PDB entry 6PCH | electron microscopy, 2.90 A resolution | chains I and N of the 7 polymer chains in the assembly

[Chain I]
Molecule: 23S ribosomal RNA
From: Escherichia coli
Sequence (2904 nucleotides; row label = number of the first residue in the row):
     1 GGUUAAGCGA CUAAGCGUAC ACGGUGGAUG CCCUGGCAGU CAGAGGCGAU GAAGGACGUG
    61 CUAAUCUGCG AUAAGCGUCG GUAAGGUGAU AUGAACCGUU AUAACCGGCG AUUUCCGAAU
   121 GGGGAAACCC AGUGUGUUUC GACACACUAU CAUUAACUGA AUCCAUAGGU UAAUGAGGCG
   181 AACCGGGGGA ACUGAAACAU CUAAGUACCC CGAGGAAAAG AAAUCAACCG AGAUUCCCCC
   241 AGUAGCGGCG AGCGAACGGG GAGCAGCCCA GAGCCUGAAU CAGUGUGUGU GUUAGUGGAA
   301 GCGUCUGGAA AGGCGCGCGA UACAGGGUGA CAGCCCCGUA CACAAAAAUG CACAUGCUGU
   361 GAGCUCGAUG AGUAGGGCGG GACACGUGGU AUCCUGUCUG AAUAUGGGGG GACCAUCCUC
   421 CAAGGCUAAA UACUCCUGAC UGACCGAUAG UGAACCAGUA CCGUGAGGGA AAGGCGAAAA
   481 GAACCCCGGC GAGGGGAGUG AAAAAGAACC UGAAACCGUG UACGUACAAG CAGUGGGAGC
   541 ACGCUUAGGC GUGUGACUGC GUACCUUUUG UAUAAUGGGU CAGCGACUUA UAUUCUGUAG
   601 CAAGGUUAAC CGAAUAGGGG AGCCGAAGGG AAACCGAGUC UUAACUGGGC GUUAAGUUGC
   661 AGGGUAUAGA CCCGAAACCC GGUGAUCUAG CCAUGGGCAG GUUGAAGGUU GGGUAACACU
   721 AACUGGAGGA CCGAACCGAC UAAUGUUGAA AAAUUAGCGG AUGACUUGUG GCUGGGGGUG
   781 AAAGGCCAAU CAAACCGGGA GAUAGCUGGU UCUCCCCGAA AGCUAUUUAG GUAGCGCCUC
   841 GUGAAUUCAU CUCCGGGGGU AGAGCACUGU UUCGGCAAGG GGGUCAUCCC GACUUACCAA
   901 CCCGAUGCAA ACUGCGAAUA CCGGAGAAUG UUAUCACGGG AGACACACGG CGGGUGCUAA
   961 CGUCCGUCGU GAAGAGGGAA ACAACCCAGA CCGCCAGCUA AGGUCCCAAA GUCAUGGUUA
  1021 AGUGGGAAAC GAUGUGGGAA GGCCCAGACA GCCAGGAUGU UGGCUUAGAA GCAGCCAUCA
  1081 UUUAAAGAAA GCGUAAUAGC UCACUGGUCG AGUCGGCCUG CGCGGAAGAU GUAACGGGGC
  1141 UAAACCAUGC ACCGAAGCUG CGGCAGCGAC GCUUAUGCGU UGUUGGGUAG GGGAGCGUUC
  1201 UGUAAGCCUG CGAAGGUGUG CUGUGAGGCA UGCUGGAGGU AUCAGAAGUG CGAAUGCUGA
  1261 CAUAAGUAAC GAUAAAGCGG GUGAAAAGCC CGCUCGCCGG AAGACCAAGG GUUCCUGUCC
  1321 AACGUUAAUC GGGGCAGGGU GAGUCGACCC CUAAGGCGAG GCCGAAAGGC GUAGUCGAUG
  1381 GGAAACAGGU UAAUAUUCCU GUACUUGGUG UUACUGCGAA GGGGGGACGG AGAAGGCUAU
  1441 GUUGGCCGGG CGACGGUUGU CCCGGUUUAA GCGUGUAGGC UGGUUUUCCA GGCAAAUCCG
  1501 GAAAAUCAAG GCUGAGGCGU GAUGACGAGG CACUACGGUG CUGAAGCAAC AAAUGCCCUG
  1561 CUUCCAGGAA AAGCCUCUAA GCAUCAGGUA ACAUCAAAUC GUACCCCAAA CCGACACAGG
  1621 UGGUCAGGUA GAGAAUACCA AGGCGCUUGA GAGAACUCGG GUGAAGGAAC UAGGCAAAAU
  1681 GGUGCCGUAA CUUCGGGAGA AGGCACGCUG AUAUGUAGGU GAGGUCCCUC GCGGAUGGAG
  1741 CUGAAAUCAG UCGAAGAUAC CAGCUGGCUG CAACUGUUUA UUAAAAACAC AGCACUGUGC
  1801 AAACACGAAA GUGGACGUAU ACGGUGUGAC GCCUGCCCGG UGCCGGAAGG UUAAUUGAUG
  1861 GGGUUAGCGC AAGCGAAGCU CUUGAUCGAA GCCCCGGUAA ACGGCGGCCG UAACXAUAAC
  1921 GGUCCUAAGG UAGCGAAAUU CCUUGUCGGG UAAGUUCCGA CXUGCACGAA UGGCGUAAUG
  1981 AUGGCCAGGC UGUCUCCACC CGAGACUCAG UGAAAUUGAA CUCGCUGUGA AGAUGCAGUG
  2041 UACCCGCGGC AAGACGGAAA GACCCCGUXA ACCUUUACUA UAGCUUGACA CUGAACAUUG
  2101 AGCCUUGAUG UGUAGGAUAG GUGGGAGGCU UUGAAGUGUG GACGCCAGUC UGCAUGGAGC
  2161 CGACCUUGAA AUACCACCCU UUAAUGUUUG AUGUUCUAAC GUUGACCCGU AAUCCGGGUU
  2221 GCGGACAGUG UCUGGUGGGU AGUUUGACUG GGGCGGUCUC CUCCUAAAGA GUAACGGAGG
  2281 AGCACGAAGG UUGGCUAAUC CUGGUCGGAC AUCAGGAGGU UAGUGCAAUG GCAUAAGCCA
  2341 GCUUGACUGC GAGCGUGACG GCGCGAGCAG GUGCGAAAGC AGGUCAUAGU GAUCCGGUGG
  2401 UUCUGAAUGG AAGGGCCAUC GCUCAACGGA UAAAAGGUAC UCCGGGGAUA ACAGGCUGAU
  2461 ACCGCCCAAG AGUUCAUAUC GACGGCGGUG UUUGGCACCU CGAUGUCGGC UCAUCACAUC
  2521 CUGGGGCUGA AGUAGGUCCC AAGGGUAUGG CUGUUCGCCA UUUAAAGUGG UACGCGAGCU
  2581 GGGUUUAGAA CGUCGUGAGA CAGUUCGGUC CCUAUCUGCC GUGGGCGCUG GAGAACUGAG
  2641 GGGGGCUGCU CCUAGUACGA GAGGACCGGA GUGGACGCAU CACUGGUGUU CGGGUUGUCA
  2701 UGCCAAUGGC ACUGCCCGGU AGCUAAAUGC GGAAGAGAUA AGUGCUGAAA GCAUCUAAGC
  2761 ACGAAACUUG CCCCGAGAUG AGUUCUCCCU GACCCUUUAA GGGUCCUGAA GGAACGUUGA
  2821 AGACGACGAC GUUGAUAGGC CGGGUGUGUA AGCGCAGCGA UGCGUUGAGC UAACCGGUAC
  2881 UAAUGAACCG UGAGGCUUAA CCUU
Disordered / not traced: 886-891, 2030
Covalent attachments: covalent link PSU_1911/A1918
Modified residues: 1MG (1N-methylguanosine-5'-monophosphate) at position 745, PSU (pseudouridine-5'-monophosphate) at position 746, 5MU (5-methyluridine 5'-monophosphate) at position 747, PSU (pseudouridine-5'-monophosphate) at position 955, 6MZ (N6-methyladenosine-5'-monophosphate) at position 1618, 2MG (2N-methylguanosine-5'-monophosphate) at position 1835, PSU (pseudouridine-5'-monophosphate) at position 1911, 3TD ((1S)-1,4-anhydro-1-(3-methyl-2,4-dioxo-1,2,3,4-tetrahydropyrimidin-5-yl)-5-O-phosphono-D-ribitol) at position 1915, PSU (pseudouridine-5'-monophosphate) at position 1917, 5MU (5-methyluridine 5'-monophosphate) at position 1939, 5MC (5-methylcytidine-5'-monophosphate) at position 1962, G7M (N7-methyl-guanosine-5'-monophosphate) at position 2069, OMG (o2'-methylguanosine-5'-monophosphate) at position 2251, 2MG (2N-methylguanosine-5'-monophosphate) at position 2445, PSU (pseudouridine-5'-monophosphate) at position 2457, OMC (o2'-methylycytidine-5'-monophosphate) at position 2498, 2MA (2-methyladenosine-5'-monophosphate) at position 2503, PSU (pseudouridine-5'-monophosphate) at position 2504, OMU (o2'-methyluridine 5'-monophosphate) at position 2552, PSU (pseudouridine-5'-monophosphate) at position 2580, PSU (pseudouridine-5'-monophosphate) at position 2605
Residues lining bound ligands: O8D ((3R,4R,5E,10E,12E,14S,26aR)-14-hydroxy-12-methyl-3-(propan-2-yl)-4-(prop-2-en-1-yl)-8,9,14,15,24,25,26,26a-octahydro-1H,3H,22H-21,18-(azeno)pyrrolo[2,1-c][1,8,4,19]dioxadiazacyclotetracosine-1,7,16,22(4H,17H)-tetrone): G2061, A2062, C2063, A2451, C2452, 2MA_2503, PSU_2504, G2505, U2585, U2586

[Chain N]
Protein: 50S ribosomal protein L3
From: Escherichia coli
Reference sequence: P60438 (RL3_ECOLI); numbering as in UniProt (aligned over 1-209)
Amino-acid sequence (209 residues; each row starts with the number of its first residue):
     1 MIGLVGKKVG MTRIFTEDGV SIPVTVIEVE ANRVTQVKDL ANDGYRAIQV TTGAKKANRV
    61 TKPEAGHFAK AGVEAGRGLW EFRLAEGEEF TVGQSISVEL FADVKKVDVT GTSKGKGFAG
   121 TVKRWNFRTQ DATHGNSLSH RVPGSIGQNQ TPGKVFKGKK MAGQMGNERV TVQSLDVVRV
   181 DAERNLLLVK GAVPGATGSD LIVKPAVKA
Disordered / not traced: 150-152
Swiss-Prot annotation at these positions:
  - modified residue: Lys-38 (N6-succinyllysine), Gln-150 (N5-methylglutamine)

[How chain I and chain N interact]
Residue-residue contacts (186; chain I residue first):
  A743(I) with Gly-135(N), phosphate contact
  U744(I) with Asn-136(N), phosphate contact; Ser-137(N), phosphate contact; Leu-138(N), phosphate contact
  1MG_745(I) with Leu-138(N), phosphate contact
  U1130(I) with Lys-154(N), base contact
  A1654(I) with Phe-118(N), hydrogen bond to the sugar
  A1655(I) with Phe-118(N), sugar contact; Ala-119(N), sugar contact; Gly-120(N), sugar contact; Ala-162(N), sugar contact
  C1656(I) with Arg-141(N), salt bridge to the phosphate
  U1657(I) with Leu-138(N), sugar contact; His-140(N), phosphate contact; Arg-141(N), hydrogen bond to the phosphate
  C1658(I) with Leu-138(N), sugar contact; His-140(N), salt bridge to the phosphate
  C1670(I) with His-134(N), hydrogen bond to the base
  U1671(I) with His-134(N), sugar contact
  G1673(I) with His-134(N), hydrogen bond to the base
  C1675(I) with Thr-133(N), hydrogen bond to the base; His-134(N), stacking on the base
  U1993(I) with Thr-133(N), sugar contact
  C1994(I) with Ala-132(N), hydrogen bond to the phosphate
  C1997(I) with Val-122(N), sugar contact; Phe-127(N), phosphate contact; Thr-129(N), hydrogen bond to the phosphate
  A1998(I) with Arg-141(N), salt bridge to the phosphate
  G2024(I) with Lys-154(N), hydrogen bond to the phosphate
  C2025(I) with Lys-154(N), phosphate contact
  G2048(I) with Phe-118(N), base contact
  G2049(I) with Met-161(N), hydrogen bond to the base
  C2050(I) with Ile-146(N), base contact; Met-161(N), base contact
  A2051(I) with Gly-144(N), sugar contact; Ile-146(N), sugar contact
  A2052(I) with Ser-145(N), phosphate contact; Ile-146(N), base contact; Gly-147(N), sugar contact; Gln-148(N), hydrogen bond to the sugar; Asn-149(N), sugar contact; Gly-153(N), base contact; Lys-154(N), base contact; Val-155(N), base contact
  G2053(I) with Gln-148(N), phosphate contact; Asn-149(N), phosphate contact; Gly-153(N), sugar contact
  C2510(I) with Gln-130(N), base contact
  U2511(I) with Arg-128(N), salt bridge to the phosphate; Pro-143(N), hydrogen bond to the sugar; Gly-144(N), base contact; Ser-145(N), base contact
  C2512(I) with Phe-127(N), phosphate contact; Arg-128(N), salt bridge to the phosphate; Pro-143(N), sugar contact; Ser-145(N), sugar contact; Lys-159(N), hydrogen bond to the sugar
  A2513(I) with Phe-127(N), phosphate contact; Gln-148(N), base contact; Lys-160(N), salt bridge to the phosphate
  U2571(I) with Gln-148(N), base contact
  A2572(I) with Gln-148(N), phosphate contact; Asn-149(N), hydrogen bond to the sugar
  G2574(I) with Gly-147(N), base contact; Gln-148(N), sugar contact; Asn-149(N), hydrogen bond to the sugar
  C2575(I) with Ser-145(N), hydrogen bond to the sugar; Gly-147(N), sugar contact; Asn-149(N), hydrogen bond to the phosphate
  G2578(I) with Gln-130(N), hydrogen bond to the base; Ser-139(N), sugar contact; Ser-145(N), base contact
  C2579(I) with Asn-136(N), sugar contact; Ser-137(N), phosphate contact; Ser-139(N), sugar contact
  PSU_2580(I) with His-134(N), phosphate contact; Gly-135(N), sugar contact; Ser-137(N), hydrogen bond to the phosphate
  G2581(I) with Gly-135(N), phosphate contact
  G2618(I) with Lys-154(N), sugar contact; Val-155(N), hydrogen bond to the sugar
  C2619(I) with Val-155(N), sugar contact; Phe-156(N), sugar contact; Lys-157(N), salt bridge to the phosphate; Gly-158(N), phosphate contact; Lys-159(N), sugar contact; Met-161(N), base contact
  C2620(I) with Arg-124(N), hydrogen bond to the sugar; Lys-157(N), phosphate contact; Gly-158(N), hydrogen bond to the phosphate; Lys-159(N), sugar contact; Met-161(N), sugar contact; Ala-162(N), hydrogen bond to the sugar
  G2621(I) with Arg-124(N), salt bridge to the phosphate; Gln-164(N), hydrogen bond to the sugar
  G2633(I) with Glu-64(N), sugar contact
  A2634(I) with Leu-79(N), sugar contact
  A2635(I) with Lys-38(N), base contact; Gln-49(N), hydrogen bond to the sugar; Leu-79(N), phosphate contact; Glu-81(N), hydrogen bond to the sugar
  C2636(I) with Tyr-45(N), hydrogen bond to the sugar; Glu-81(N), phosphate contact
  U2637(I) with Tyr-45(N), sugar contact; Arg-83(N), sugar contact
  G2638(I) with Arg-83(N), salt bridge to the phosphate
  C2678(I) with Arg-124(N), phosphate contact; Asn-126(N), phosphate contact; Val-170(N), sugar contact
  A2679(I) with Val-193(N), sugar contact; Pro-194(N), sugar contact
  U2680(I) with Lys-8(N), hydrogen bond to the phosphate; Met-11(N), hydrogen bond to the sugar; Ser-113(N), phosphate contact; Lys-114(N), hydrogen bond to the phosphate; Lys-116(N), salt bridge to the phosphate; Ala-192(N), sugar contact; Val-193(N), sugar contact; Pro-194(N), sugar contact; Gly-195(N), phosphate contact
  C2681(I) with Met-11(N), sugar contact; Lys-114(N), salt bridge to the phosphate
  A2682(I) with Met-11(N), base contact; Thr-12(N), sugar contact; Arg-13(N), hydrogen bond to the sugar; Pro-23(N), base contact
  C2723(I) with Lys-114(N), salt bridge to the phosphate
  U2724(I) with Lys-116(N), salt bridge to the phosphate; Lys-123(N), salt bridge to the phosphate
  U2728(I) with Pro-23(N), phosphate contact
  G2729(I) with Pro-23(N), phosphate contact; Leu-175(N), sugar contact; Lys-190(N), sugar contact; Gly-191(N), sugar contact
  C2730(I) with Gln-173(N), hydrogen bond to the sugar; Ser-174(N), hydrogen bond to the phosphate; Asp-176(N), phosphate contact
  G2731(I) with Gln-173(N), sugar contact; Ser-174(N), hydrogen bond to the phosphate; Lys-208(N), hydrogen bond to the phosphate
  G2732(I) with Lys-208(N), salt bridge to the phosphate
  A2733(I) with Lys-208(N), base contact
  C2771(I) with Gln-173(N), hydrogen bond to the sugar; Val-207(N), sugar contact; Lys-208(N), sugar contact
  C2772(I) with Thr-171(N), hydrogen bond to the phosphate
  C2773(I) with Arg-169(N), salt bridge to the phosphate; Thr-171(N), hydrogen bond to the phosphate
  C2774(I) with Arg-169(N), phosphate contact
  U2783(I) with Asp-43(N), sugar contact
  U2784(I) with Gln-36(N), sugar contact; Asn-42(N), sugar contact; Asp-43(N), hydrogen bond to the sugar
  C2785(I) with Gln-36(N), hydrogen bond to the sugar; His-67(N), hydrogen bond to the sugar; Lys-70(N), hydrogen bond to the phosphate
  U2786(I) with Lys-62(N), sugar contact; Pro-63(N), hydrogen bond to the sugar; Gly-66(N), sugar contact; His-67(N), hydrogen bond to the sugar; Lys-70(N), sugar contact
  C2787(I) with Lys-62(N), sugar contact; Pro-63(N), sugar contact
  A2810(I) with Lys-62(N), sugar contact; Pro-63(N), sugar contact
  G2811(I) with Thr-61(N), phosphate contact; Lys-62(N), hydrogen bond to the phosphate
  A2820(I) with Lys-114(N), sugar contact; Thr-197(N), hydrogen bond to the base
  A2821(I) with Lys-114(N), phosphate contact; Gly-115(N), hydrogen bond to the phosphate; Gln-164(N), phosphate contact; Asn-167(N), sugar contact
  G2822(I) with Gly-115(N), phosphate contact; Lys-116(N), phosphate contact; Gly-117(N), hydrogen bond to the phosphate; Gln-164(N), hydrogen bond to the phosphate
  A2823(I) with Gly-117(N), phosphate contact; Phe-118(N), hydrogen bond to the phosphate
  C2830(I) with Lys-56(N), phosphate contact; Arg-59(N), phosphate contact
  G2831(I) with Lys-56(N), phosphate contact; Arg-59(N), salt bridge to the phosphate
  U2833(I) with Asn-58(N), sugar contact
  G2834(I) with Lys-56(N), hydrogen bond to the phosphate
  A2835(I) with Lys-56(N), salt bridge to the phosphate
Also at the interface, not in a pair above, chain I (90 interface residues in all): G1131, A1676, C1999, U2514, G2576, U2617, U2622, G2677, C2683, C2788
Also at the interface, not in a pair above, chain N (95 interface residues in all): Ser-21, Trp-80, Thr-110, Asp-131, Val-142, Gly-163, Met-165, Glu-168, Val-172, Ala-196

[Overview]
90 residues of chain I and 95 residues of chain N are in contact, with 50 hydrogen bonds, 18 salt bridges and
1 aromatic stacking contact. Polar pairs include C1670(I)/His-134(N), G1673(I)/His-134(N) and
C1675(I)/Thr-133(N). Bound to chain I: compound O8D.
Chain I is 23S ribosomal RNA and chain N is 50S ribosomal protein L3, both from Escherichia coli; the
structure, E. coli 50S ribosome bound to compound 21, was determined by electron microscopy, deposited
together with 6PC5, 6PC6, 6PC7, 6PC8, 6PCQ, 6PCR and 3 further entries.
